PDB entry 4G69 | X-ray diffraction, 2.00 A resolution | chains A and B

# Chain A
Molecule: Disks large homolog 1
Organism: Homo sapiens
Notes: fragment: pdz2
UniProt: Q12959 (DLG1_HUMAN); residues 310-407 here = UniProt positions 310-407
Amino-acid sequence (100 residues; row label = number of the first residue in the row):
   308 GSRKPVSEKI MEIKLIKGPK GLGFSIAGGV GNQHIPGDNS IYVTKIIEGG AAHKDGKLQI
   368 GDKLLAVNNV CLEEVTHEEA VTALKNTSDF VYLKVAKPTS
Unresolved in the structure: 308-309, 407
Construct notes: expression tag (308-309)
Reported in the primary citation:
  - mutagenesis - Q340P (9.80+/-1.11 uM): decreased binding to Adenomatous polyposis coli protein (chain B) (citing earlier work)
  - contacts within the chain: Gln340-Gly344 (hydrogen bond), Gln340-Asn346 (hydrogen bond)
  - specificity-determining residues: Lys324 (proposed by the authors, not directly observed)

# Chain B
Molecule: Adenomatous polyposis coli protein
Notes: fragment: APC C-terminal peptide
UniProt: P25054 (APC_HUMAN); numbering as in UniProt (aligned over 2833-2843)
Amino-acid sequence (11 residues; numbered 2833 to 2843; the number before each row is that of its first residue):
  2833 RHSGSYLVTS V
Unresolved in the structure: 2833-2837
Reported in the primary citation:
  - conformationally variable residues (side-chain flip): Leu2839 to Thr2841, Ser2842, Val2843

# Interface between chain A and chain B
Residue-residue contacts (16):
  Gly328(A) with Val2843(B)
  Leu329(A) with Val2843(B), hydrogen bond (backbone-backbone)
  Gly330(A) with Val2843(B), hydrogen bond (backbone-backbone)
  Phe331(A) with Ser2842(B); Val2843(B), hydrogen bond (backbone-backbone)
  Ser332(A) with Thr2841(B); Ser2842(B)
  Ile333(A) with Val2840(B); Thr2841(B), hydrogen bond (backbone-backbone)
  Ala334(A) with Leu2839(B)
  Asn339(A) with Tyr2838(B), hydrogen bond (side chain-backbone); Leu2839(B), hydrogen bond (side chain-backbone)
  His384(A) with Leu2839(B); Thr2841(B), hydrogen bond
  Glu385(A) with Leu2839(B)
  Val388(A) with Thr2841(B)
Interface residues without a listed pair, chain A (15 interface residues in all): Lys327, Gly335, Thr351, Leu391
Interface features reported in the paper:
  - pairs named by the authors: Leu329(A)-Val2843(B) (hydrogen bond), Gly330(A)-Val2843(B) (hydrogen bond), Phe331(A)-Val2843(B) (hydrogen bond), Ile333(A)-Thr2841(B) (hydrophobic contact), Ala334(A)-Val2840(B) (hydrophobic contact), Asn339(A)-Tyr2838(B) (hydrogen bond), Asn339(A)-Leu2839(B) (hydrogen bond), His384(A)-Thr2841(B) (hydrogen bond), His384(A)-Leu2839(B) (hydrophobic contact), Val388(A)-Thr2841(B) (hydrophobic contact), Leu391(A)-Val2843(B) (hydrophobic contact)

# Overview
Chain A and chain B form an interface of 15 and 6 residues respectively; the contacts include 7 hydrogen
bonds. Among the polar pairs are Gly330(A)-Val2843(B), Asn339(A)-Tyr2838(B) and Asn339(A)-Leu2839(B). The
authors report hydrogen bonds between Leu329(A) and Val2843(B), Gly330(A) and Val2843(B) and Phe331(A) and
Val2843(B) among others; hydrophobic contacts between Ile333(A) and Thr2841(B), Ala334(A) and Val2840(B) and
His384(A) and Leu2839(B) among others. The paper reports that Q340P of chain A reduces binding to Adenomatous
polyposis coli protein (chain B); the specificity determinant Lys324(A).
Here chain A is Disks large homolog 1 (Homo sapiens) and chain B is Adenomatous polyposis coli protein. Entry
4G69 (Structure of the Human Discs Large 1 PDZ2 - Adenomatous Polyposis Coli Cytoskeletal Polarity Complex)
was determined by X-ray diffraction.
